6F6P - chains B and C of the 4 polymer chains in the assembly; structure by X-ray diffraction, 2.45 A resolution.

Chain B:
Protein: Rab-3A-interacting protein
From: Homo sapiens
UniProtKB: Q96QF0 (RAB3I_HUMAN); residues 143-245 here correspond to UniProt positions 159-261 (UniProt number = residue number + 16)
Sequence (106 residues; row label = number of the first residue in the row):
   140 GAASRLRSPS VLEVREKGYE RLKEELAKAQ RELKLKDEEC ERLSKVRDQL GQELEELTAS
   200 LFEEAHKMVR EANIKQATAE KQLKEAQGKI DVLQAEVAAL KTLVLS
Disordered / not traced: 140-148
Construct notes: expression tag (140-142)
UniProt features mapped onto this chain:
  - modified residue (Phosphoserine): S147, S149
From the paper describing this entry:
  - mutagenesis - L196A, T197A: decreased binding to Rab8
  - mutagenesis - L196A, T197A, M207A: decreased catalytic activity on Rab8
  - mutagenesis - M207A: unchanged binding to Rab8
  - mutagenesis - E192A, F201A: abolished binding to Rab8
  - mutagenesis - E192A, F201A: abolished catalytic activity on Rab8

Chain C:
Protein: Rab-3A-interacting protein
From: Homo sapiens
UniProtKB: Q96QF0 (RAB3I_HUMAN); residues 143-245 here correspond to UniProt positions 159-261 (UniProt number = residue number + 16)
Sequence (106 residues; row label = number of the first residue in the row):
   140 GASSRLRSPS VLEVREKGYE RLKEELAKAQ RELKLKDEEC ERLSKVRDQL GQELEELTAS
   200 LFEEAHKMVR EANIKQATAE KQLKEAQGKI DVLQAEVAAL KTLVLS
Disordered / not traced: 140-154, 244-245
Construct notes: expression tag (140-142)
UniProt features mapped onto this chain:
  - modified residue (Phosphoserine): S147, S149

Chain B / chain C interface:
Residue-residue contacts (6):
  L151(B) with H205(C)
  Y158(B) with T197(C); F201(C)
  K162(B) with E194(C), salt bridge
  T197(B) with Y158(C)
  F201(B) with Y158(C)
Also at the interface, not in a pair above, chain B (6 interface residues in all): E180
Also at the interface, not in a pair above, chain C (6 interface residues in all): E180

In short:
The chain B/chain C interface involves 6 residues from each chain; the contacts include 1 salt bridge. The
salt-bridged pair is K162(B)-E194(C). The paper reports that L196A, T197A and M207A of chain B reduce
catalytic activity on Rab8; L196A and T197A of chain B reduce binding to Rab8.
Chain B is Rab-3A-interacting protein and chain C is Rab-3A-interacting protein, both from Homo sapiens; the
structure, Crystal structure of tetrameric human Rabin8 GEF domain, was determined by X-ray diffraction.
